PDB entry 6TQB | X-ray diffraction, 1.60 A resolution | chains A and B

== Chain A ==
Protein: Roquin-1
From: Mus musculus
Notes: EC 2.3.2.27
UniProtKB: Q4VGL6 (RC3H1_MOUSE); residue numbers follow UniProt; this construct covers 147-326
Chain sequence (180 residues; numbered 147 to 326; the number before each row is that of its first residue):
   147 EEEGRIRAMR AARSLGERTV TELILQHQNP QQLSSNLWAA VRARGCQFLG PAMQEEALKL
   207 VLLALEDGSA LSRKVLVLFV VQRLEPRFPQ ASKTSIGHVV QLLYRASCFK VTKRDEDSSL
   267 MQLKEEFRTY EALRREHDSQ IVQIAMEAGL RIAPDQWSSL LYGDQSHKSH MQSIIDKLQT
Not modelled in the structure: 147-172, 326
Metal / ion sites: Na+ near Tyr250 (its only coordinating residue here)
From the paper describing this entry:
  - binding site for the 19-nt RNA strand (chain B): Arg188

== Chain B ==
Molecule: 19-nt RNA strand
Sequence (19 nucleotides; numbered 3 to 21; the number before each row is that of its first residue):
     3 GGAAAUUAUA UUAAUUUCC
Metal / ion sites: Mg2+ near U17 (its only coordinating residue here)

== How chain A and chain B interact ==
Contacting residue pairs (28):
  Trp184(A) with A5(B), phosphate contact
  Ala185(A) with G4(B), phosphate contact; A5(B), phosphate contact
  Arg188(A) with A5(B), salt bridge to the phosphate; A6(B), salt bridge to the phosphate
  Arg190(A) with U14(B), base contact
  Gln193(A) with A6(B), hydrogen bond to the phosphate
  Arg219(A) with A12(B), salt bridge to the phosphate
  Gln236(A) with A7(B), phosphate contact
  Ser238(A) with A7(B), hydrogen bond to the phosphate; U8(B), phosphate contact
  Lys239(A) with U8(B), phosphate contact; U9(B), salt bridge to the phosphate
  Thr240(A) with A7(B), phosphate contact; U8(B), hydrogen bond to the phosphate
  Ser241(A) with A7(B), phosphate contact
  Gln247(A) with A12(B), hydrogen bond to the sugar; U13(B), sugar contact; U14(B), base contact
  Tyr250(A) with A12(B), hydrogen bond to the phosphate; U13(B), base contact
  Arg251(A) with U13(B), base contact; U14(B), salt bridge to the phosphate
  Ser253(A) with U13(B), hydrogen bond to the base
  Glu262(A) with U11(B), base contact
  Asp263(A) with U11(B), hydrogen bond to the base
  Ser264(A) with U11(B), hydrogen bond to the phosphate
  Ser265(A) with U11(B), hydrogen bond to the sugar
Interface residues without a listed pair, chain A (22 interface residues in all): Gly191, His244, Val257

== Overview ==
The interface between chain A and chain B involves 22 residues on one side and 10 on the other, with 9
hydrogen bonds and 5 salt bridges. Among the polar pairs are Ser253(A)-U13(B), Asp263(A)-U11(B) and
Gln247(A)-A12(B). From the paper: a binding site for the 19-nt RNA strand (chain B) at Arg188(A).
Chain A is Roquin-1 (Mus musculus) and chain B is a 19-nt RNA strand; the structure, X-ray structure of Roquin
ROQ domain in complex with a UCP3 CDE1 SL RNA motif, was determined by X-ray diffraction (same publication as
6TQA).
